PDB entry 1SN2 | X-ray diffraction, 1.75 A resolution | chains B and D of the 4 polymer chains in the assembly

# Chain B (and D)
Protein: transthyretin
Organism: Sparus aurata
Notes: chain D of this document is another copy of the same molecule, construct and numbering; everything in this record applies to it too
Reference sequence: Q9PTT3 (Q9PTT3_SPAAU); residues -2 to 127 here correspond to UniProt positions 21-150 (UniProt number = residue number + 23)
Amino-acid sequence (130 residues; numbered -2 to 127; the number before each row is that of its first residue; numbers below 1 keep their minus sign (Thr-2 is residue -2)):
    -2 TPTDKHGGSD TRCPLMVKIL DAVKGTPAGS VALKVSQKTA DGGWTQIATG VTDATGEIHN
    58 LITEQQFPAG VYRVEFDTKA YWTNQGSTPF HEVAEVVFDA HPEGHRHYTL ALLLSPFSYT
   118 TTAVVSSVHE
Disordered / not traced: -2 to 9, 126-127 (chain D: -2 to 9, 124-127)
Construct notes: conflict Arg103 (Gly126 in Q9PTT3)
From the paper describing this entry:
  - binding site for sulfate ion: His102, Arg103, Ser123, Ser124

# Chain B / chain D interface
Residue-residue contacts (13; chain B residue first):
  Leu17(B) - Val121(D)  hydrophobic
  Gly22(B) - Ala120(D)
  Gly22(B) - Val121(D)
  Gly22(B) - Val122(D)  hydrogen bond (backbone-backbone)
  Pro24(B) - Val121(D)
  Leu110(B) - Thr117(D)
  Leu110(B) - Thr119(D)
  Thr117(B) - Leu110(D)
  Thr119(B) - Leu110(D)
  Ala120(B) - Gly22(D)
  Val121(B) - Leu17(D)  hydrophobic
  Val121(B) - Gly22(D)
  Val122(B) - Gly22(D)  hydrogen bond (backbone-backbone)
Other interface residues (no listed pair), chain B (10 interface residues in all): Thr23
Other interface residues (no listed pair), chain D (10 interface residues in all): Thr23, Pro24

# Overview
Chain B and chain D each contribute 10 residues to their interface, with 2 hydrogen bonds. The hydrogen-bonded
pair Gly22(B)-Val122(D) is a backbone contact. From the paper: a binding site for sulfate ion at His102(B),
Arg103(B) and Ser123(B) among others.
Chain B and chain D are both transthyretin (Sparus aurata); the structure, Crystal Structure of Sea Bream
Transthyretin at 1.90A Resolution, was determined by X-ray diffraction, deposited together with 1SN0 and 1SN5.
